5TCA - chain A; structure by X-ray diffraction, 3.15 A resolution.

Chain A:
Molecule: Complement factor D
Source organism: Homo sapiens
Notes: EC 3.4.21.46
Reference sequence: P00746 (CFAD_HUMAN); residues 16-243 here correspond to UniProt positions 26-253 (UniProt number = residue number + 10)
Sequence (228 residues; each row starts with the number of its first residue):
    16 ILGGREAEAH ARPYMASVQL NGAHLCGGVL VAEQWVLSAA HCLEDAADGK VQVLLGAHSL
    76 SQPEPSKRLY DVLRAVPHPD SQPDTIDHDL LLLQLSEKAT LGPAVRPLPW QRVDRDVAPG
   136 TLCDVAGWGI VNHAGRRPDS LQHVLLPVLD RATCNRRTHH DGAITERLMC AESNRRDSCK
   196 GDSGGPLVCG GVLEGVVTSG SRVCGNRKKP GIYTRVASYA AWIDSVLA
Disulfide bonds: Cys-41/Cys-57, Cys-138/Cys-204, Cys-169/Cys-185, Cys-194/Cys-219
Residues lining bound ligands: J55 (1-(2-{(2S)-2-[(6-bromopyridin-2-yl)carbamoyl]-1,3-thiazolidin-3-yl}-2-oxoethyl)-1H-pyrazolo[3,4-b]pyridine-3-carboxamide): His-39, Leu-40, Cys-41, His-56, Cys-57, Trp-143, Gly-144, Ile-145, Arg-152, Ser-193, Cys-194, Lys-195, Gly-196, Ser-198, Val-212, Thr-213, Ser-214, Gly-215, Ser-216, Arg-217, Cys-219

Summary:
Chain A binds compound J55.
Chain A is Complement factor D (Homo sapiens); the structure, Complement Factor D inhibited with JH3, was
determined by X-ray diffraction together with 5TCC from the same study.
